Entry 6UXV (electron microscopy, 4.70 A resolution (low resolution: residue-level contacts below are approximate; hydrogen-bond / salt-bridge calls are withheld)); this record covers chains A and B of the 15 polymer chains in the assembly.

# Chain A
Name: Transcription regulatory protein SNF2
Organism: Saccharomyces cerevisiae (strain ATCC 204508 / S288c)
Notes: EC 3.6.4.-
UniProt: P22082 (SNF2_YEAST); residues 1-1703 here = UniProt positions 1-1703
Sequence (1703 residues; row label = number of the first residue in the row):
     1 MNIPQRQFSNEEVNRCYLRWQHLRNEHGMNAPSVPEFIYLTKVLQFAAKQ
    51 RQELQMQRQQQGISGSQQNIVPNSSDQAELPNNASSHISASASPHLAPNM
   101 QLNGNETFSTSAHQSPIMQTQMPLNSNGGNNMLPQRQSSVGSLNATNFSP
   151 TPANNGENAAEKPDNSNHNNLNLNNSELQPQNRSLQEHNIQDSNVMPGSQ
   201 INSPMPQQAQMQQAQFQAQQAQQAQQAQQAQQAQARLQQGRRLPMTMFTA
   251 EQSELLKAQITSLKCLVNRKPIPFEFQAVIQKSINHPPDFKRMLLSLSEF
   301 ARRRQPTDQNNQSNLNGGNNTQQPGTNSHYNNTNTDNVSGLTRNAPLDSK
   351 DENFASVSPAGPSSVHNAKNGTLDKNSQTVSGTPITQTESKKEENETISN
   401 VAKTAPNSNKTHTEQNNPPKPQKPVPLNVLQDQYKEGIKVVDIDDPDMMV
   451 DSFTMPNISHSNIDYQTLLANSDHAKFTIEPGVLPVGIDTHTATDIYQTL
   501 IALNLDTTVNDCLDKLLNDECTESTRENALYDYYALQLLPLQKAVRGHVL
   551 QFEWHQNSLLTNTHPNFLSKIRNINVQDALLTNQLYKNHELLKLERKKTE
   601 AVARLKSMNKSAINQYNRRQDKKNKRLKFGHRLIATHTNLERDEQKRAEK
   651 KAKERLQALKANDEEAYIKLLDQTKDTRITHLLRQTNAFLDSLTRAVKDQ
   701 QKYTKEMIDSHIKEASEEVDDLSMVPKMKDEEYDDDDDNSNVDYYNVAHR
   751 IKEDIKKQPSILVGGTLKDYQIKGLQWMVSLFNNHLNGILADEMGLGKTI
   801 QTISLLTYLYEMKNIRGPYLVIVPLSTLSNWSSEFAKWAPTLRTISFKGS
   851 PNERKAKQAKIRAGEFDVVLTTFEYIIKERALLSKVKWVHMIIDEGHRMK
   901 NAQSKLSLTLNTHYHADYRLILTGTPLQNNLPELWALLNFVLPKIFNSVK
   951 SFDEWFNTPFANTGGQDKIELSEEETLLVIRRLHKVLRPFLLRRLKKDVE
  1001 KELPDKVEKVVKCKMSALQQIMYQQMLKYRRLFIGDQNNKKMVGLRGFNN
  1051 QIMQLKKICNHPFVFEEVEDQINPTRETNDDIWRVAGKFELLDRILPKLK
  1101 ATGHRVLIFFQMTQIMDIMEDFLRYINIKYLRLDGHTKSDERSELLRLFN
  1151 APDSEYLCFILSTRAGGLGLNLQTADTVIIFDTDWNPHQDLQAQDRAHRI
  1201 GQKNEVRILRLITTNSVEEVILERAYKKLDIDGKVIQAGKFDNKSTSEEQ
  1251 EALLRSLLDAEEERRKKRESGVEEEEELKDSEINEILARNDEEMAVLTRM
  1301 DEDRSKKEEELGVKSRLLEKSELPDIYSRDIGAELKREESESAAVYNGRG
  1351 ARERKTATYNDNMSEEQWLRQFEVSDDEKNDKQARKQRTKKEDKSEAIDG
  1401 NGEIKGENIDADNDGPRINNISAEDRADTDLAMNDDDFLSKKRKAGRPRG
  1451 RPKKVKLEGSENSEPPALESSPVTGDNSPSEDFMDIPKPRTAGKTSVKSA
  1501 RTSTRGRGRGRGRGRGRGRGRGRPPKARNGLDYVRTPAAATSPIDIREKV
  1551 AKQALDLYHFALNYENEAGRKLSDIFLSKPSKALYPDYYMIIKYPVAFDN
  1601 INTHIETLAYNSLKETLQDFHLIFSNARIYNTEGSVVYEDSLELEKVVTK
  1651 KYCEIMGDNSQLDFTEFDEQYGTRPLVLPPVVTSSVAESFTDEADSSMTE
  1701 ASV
Not modelled in the structure: 1-458, 599-1703
UniProt features mapped onto this chain:
  - DNA-binding region: G1446 to K1456 (A.T hook 1), T1502 to R1513 (A.T hook 2), G1516 to K1526 (A.T hook 3)
  - motif: D894 to H897 (DEGH box)
  - binding site (ATP): D792 to T799
  - modified residue: S358 (Phosphoserine), T383 (Phosphothreonine), S716 (Phosphoserine), S1340 (Phosphoserine)
  - cross-link: K543 (Glycyl lysine isopeptide (Lys-Gly) (interchain with G-Cter in ubiquitin))

# Chain B
Name: SWI/SNF chromatin-remodeling complex subunit SWI1
Organism: Saccharomyces cerevisiae (strain ATCC 204508 / S288c)
UniProt: P09547 (SWI1_YEAST); numbering as in UniProt (aligned over 1-1314)
Sequence (1314 residues; numbered 1 to 1314; the number before each row is that of its first residue):
     1 MDFFNLNNNNNNNNTTTTTTTTNNNNTNNNNTNNNNNPANNTNNNNSTGH
    51 SSNTNNNTNNNNTNTGASGVDDFQNFFDPKPFDQNLDSNNNNSNSNNNDN
   101 NNSNTVASSTNFTSPTAVVNNAAPANVTGGKAANFIQNQSPQFNSPYDSN
   151 NSNTNLNSLSPQAILAKNSIIDSSNLPLQAQQQLYGGNNNNNSTGIANDN
   201 VITPHFITNVQSISQNSSSSTPNTNSNSTPNANQQFLPFNNSASNNGNLT
   251 SNQLISNYAASNSMDRSSSASNEFVPNTSDNNNNSNNHNMRNNSNNKTSN
   301 NNNVTAVPAATPANTNNSTSNANTVFSERAAMFAALQQKQQQRFQALQQQ
   351 QQQQQNQQQQNQQPQQQQQQQQNPKFLQSQRQQQQRSILQSLNPALQEKI
   401 STELNNKQYELFMKSLIENCKKRNMPLQSIPEIGNRKINLFYLYMLVQKF
   451 GGADQVTRTQQWSMVAQRLQISDYQQLESIYFRILLPYERHMISQEGIKE
   501 TQAKRIFLQQFLQELLKKVQQQQQAAALANANNNINSASSAPTPAAPGAS
   551 VPATAAPGTEAGIVPVSANTPKSLNSNININVNNNNIGQQQVKKPRKQRV
   601 KKKTKKELELERKEREDFQKRQQKLLEDQQRQQKLLLETKLRQQYEIELK
   651 KLPKVYKRSIVRNYKPLINRLKHYNGYDINYISKIGEKIDSNKPIFLFAP
   701 ELGAINLHALSMSLQSKNLGEINTALNTLLVTSADSNLKISLVKYPELLD
   751 SLAILGMNLLSNLSQNVVPYHRNTSDYYYEDAGSNQYYVTQHDKMVDKIF
   801 EKVNNNATLTPNDSNDEKVTILVDSLTGNQLPTPTPTEMEPDLDTECFIS
   851 MQSTSPAVKQWDLLPEPIRFLPNQFPLKIHRTPYLTSLKKIKDEIDDPFT
   901 KINTRGAEDPKVLINDQLSTISMILRNISFSDNNSRIMSRNFYLKRFISD
   951 LLWLVLIHPENFTCNRKILNFKKDLVIVLSNISHLLEIASSIDCLLILIL
  1001 VISFGQPKLNPMASSSSFGSESLTFNEFQLQWGKYQTFGVDILAKLFSLE
  1051 KPNLNYFKSILLNKNTGNNLYDRNSNNNHKDKKLLRRLLNLYNDNNKNNN
  1101 NRHNLLNDVVSFLFSAIPLQQVLSQSADPSLLIDQFSPVISQSLTSILVI
  1151 VQKILPLSNEVFEISENNSDSNSNNNGNKDSSFNFNKNLPFVWLSSEENI
  1201 GSGLLKLSEIILNINNSTSKNTLLQQQNYSKVLLPSINISCVQLIKCLVE
  1251 KSICFENCLNNDPEILKKIASIPNLFPTDLEIFQLFTNPSVDIQIINQYQ
  1301 LLYNLKNDILTNLE
Not modelled in the structure: 1-700, 807-857, 1009-1020, 1065-1077, 1094-1102, 1153-1188, 1218-1228
UniProt features mapped onto this chain:
  - zinc finger: C1241 to C1258 (C4-type)

# Interface between chain A and chain B
Contacting residue pairs - 54 pairs, chain A then chain B:
  W554(A) with G906(B)
  Q556(A) with N718(B); L719(B); I722(B); N723(B)
  N557(A) with G906(B); A907(B); L913(B)
  S558(A) with I722(B); L726(B)
  L559(A) with I722(B); L726(B); D916(B); Q917(B); T920(B)
  L560(A) with L726(B); L729(B)
  T561(A) with T904(B); R905(B); D916(B)
  N562(A) with R905(B)
  H564(A) with R966(B)
  N566(A) with S733(B)
  F567(A) with M923(B); R926(B); N927(B)
  L568(A) with R926(B); N927(B); F930(B)
  S569(A) with R926(B)
  I571(A) with S980(B); N981(B); F1038(B)
  R572(A) with K1034(B)
  I574(A) with D1041(B); Q1135(B); F1136(B)
  N575(A) with Q1135(B)
  V576(A) with Q1135(B)
  D578(A) with K1045(B)
  A579(A) with Q1135(B); V1139(B)
  T582(A) with S1048(B)
  L585(A) with S1048(B)
  Y586(A) with F1047(B); S1048(B); Q1142(B); S1146(B)
  H589(A) with S1048(B); L1049(B); E1050(B); K1051(B)
  E590(A) with E1050(B)
  K593(A) with E1050(B)
Also at the interface, not in a pair above, chain A (31 interface residues in all): H555, K570, N573, L581, N583
Also at the interface, not in a pair above, chain B (42 interface residues in all): D735, E908, S983, A1044, L1132, P1138

# In short
31 residues of chain A and 42 residues of chain B are in contact. From UniProt: a DNA-binding region and 8
ATP-binding residues on chain A.
Chain A is Transcription regulatory protein SNF2 and chain B is SWI/SNF chromatin-remodeling complex subunit
SWI1, both from Saccharomyces cerevisiae (strain ATCC 204508 / S288c); the structure, SWI/SNF Body Module, was
determined by electron microscopy, deposited together with 6UXW.
